3Q3G - chains C and D of the 3 polymer chains in the assembly; structure by X-ray diffraction, 2.70 A resolution.

Chain C:
Name: Antibody Light Chain
Source organism: Mus musculus
Notes: antibody fragment or engineered binder
Chain sequence (220 residues; row label = number of the first residue in the row):
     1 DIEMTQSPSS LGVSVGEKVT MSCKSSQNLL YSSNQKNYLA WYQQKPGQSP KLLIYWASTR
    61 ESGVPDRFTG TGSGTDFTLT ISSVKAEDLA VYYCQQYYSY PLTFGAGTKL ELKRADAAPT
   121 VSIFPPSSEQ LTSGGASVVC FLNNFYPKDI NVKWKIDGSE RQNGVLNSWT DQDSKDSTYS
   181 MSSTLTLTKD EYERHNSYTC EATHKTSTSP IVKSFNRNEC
Disulfide bonds: Cys23-Cys94, Cys140-Cys200

Chain D:
Name: Antibody Heavy chain
Source organism: Mus musculus
Notes: antibody fragment or engineered binder
Chain sequence (224 residues; row label = number of the first residue in the row):
     3 QVQLQQSGAE LVKPGASVKL SCTPSGFNIK DIYMQWVKQR PEQGLEWIGR IDPANDKTKY
    63 DPKFQGKATI TADTSSNTAY LQLSSLTSED TAVYYCASEG HYGYDGYAMD YWGQGTTVTV
   123 SSAKTTPPSV YPLAPGSAAQ TNSMVTLGCL VKGYFPEPVT VTWNSGSLSS GVHTFPAVLQ
   183 SDLYTLSSSV TVPSSPRPSE TVTCNVAHPA SSTKVDKKIV PRDC
Disulfide bonds: Cys24-Cys98, Cys151-Cys206
Bound ions: Ca2+: Asp107 (shared with 3 residues of chain G)

How chain C and chain D interact:
Pairs across the interface - 92 pairs, chain C then chain D:
  Tyr31(C) - Asp107(D)
  Lys36(C) - Tyr106(D)
  Tyr38(C) - Asp107(D)  hydrogen bond (side chain-backbone)
  Ala40(C) - Ala110(D)  hydrophobic
  Tyr42(C) - Ala110(D)
  Tyr42(C) - Met111(D)  hydrogen bond (side chain-backbone)
  Tyr42(C) - Trp114(D)
  Gln44(C) - Gln41(D)  hydrogen bond
  Gln44(C) - Tyr97(D)  hydrogen bond
  Gln48(C) - Tyr97(D)
  Ser49(C) - Tyr97(D)
  Ser49(C) - Gly115(D)  hydrogen bond (side chain-backbone)
  Pro50(C) - Leu47(D)  hydrophobic
  Pro50(C) - Trp114(D)
  Leu52(C) - Ala110(D)  hydrophobic
  Leu52(C) - Met111(D)
  Leu52(C) - Asp112(D)
  Tyr55(C) - Tyr109(D)
  Tyr55(C) - Ala110(D)  hydrophobic
  Trp56(C) - Tyr106(D)  hydrophobic
  Trp56(C) - Gly108(D)
  Trp56(C) - Tyr109(D)
  Glu61(C) - Asp112(D)
  Tyr93(C) - Gln41(D)  hydrogen bond
  Tyr93(C) - Gln45(D)
  Tyr93(C) - Gly46(D)
  Tyr93(C) - Leu47(D)  hydrophobic
  Gln95(C) - Met111(D)
  Tyr97(C) - Tyr109(D)
  Tyr97(C) - Ala110(D)
  Tyr100(C) - Trp49(D)  hydrophobic
  Tyr100(C) - Arg52(D)  hydrogen bond
  Tyr100(C) - Lys61(D)
  Pro101(C) - Trp49(D)  hydrophobic
  Pro101(C) - Asp63(D)
  Leu102(C) - Gln37(D)
  Leu102(C) - Trp49(D)
  Leu102(C) - Met111(D)  hydrophobic
  Phe104(C) - Leu47(D)
  Phe104(C) - Met111(D)  hydrophobic
  Lys109(C) - Glu44(D)  salt bridge
  Ser122(C) - Thr148(D)
  Phe124(C) - Leu135(D)
  Phe124(C) - Ala136(D)
  Phe124(C) - Pro137(D)
  Phe124(C) - Thr148(D)
  Pro125(C) - Ala136(D)
  Pro125(C) - Arg224(D)
  Pro126(C) - Arg224(D)  hydrogen bond (backbone-side chain)
  Ser127(C) - Tyr133(D)
  Ser127(C) - Pro134(D)
  Glu129(C) - Tyr133(D)
  Glu129(C) - Pro134(D)
  Glu129(C) - Lys219(D)  salt bridge
  Gln130(C) - Tyr133(D)
  Gln130(C) - Lys154(D)
  Ser133(C) - Tyr133(D)  hydrogen bond
  Ser137(C) - Lys154(D)
  Val139(C) - Leu135(D)  hydrophobic
  Phe141(C) - Leu135(D)  hydrophobic
  Phe141(C) - Thr148(D)
  Phe141(C) - Gly150(D)
  Phe141(C) - Phe177(D)  hydrophobic
  Phe141(C) - Ser189(D)
  Phe141(C) - Ser190(D)
  Phe141(C) - Ser191(D)
  Asn143(C) - Thr148(D)
  Asn143(C) - His175(D)  hydrogen bond
  Asn143(C) - Phe177(D)
  Asn143(C) - Ser191(D)  hydrogen bond
  Asn144(C) - His175(D)
  Leu166(C) - Val180(D)  hydrophobic
  Leu166(C) - Gln182(D)
  Asn167(C) - Val180(D)
  Ser168(C) - Phe177(D)
  Ser168(C) - Pro178(D)  hydrogen bond (side chain-backbone)
  Ser168(C) - Val180(D)
  Trp169(C) - Pro178(D)
  Thr170(C) - Thr176(D)
  Thr170(C) - Phe177(D)
  Asp171(C) - Glu44(D)
  Ser180(C) - His175(D)  hydrogen bond
  Ser180(C) - Phe177(D)
  Met181(C) - Phe177(D)
  Ser182(C) - Phe177(D)
  Ser182(C) - Ser189(D)  hydrogen bond
  Thr186(C) - Gln182(D)  hydrogen bond
  Glu219(C) - Ser139(D)  hydrogen bond (backbone-side chain)
  Glu219(C) - Ala140(D)
  Cys220(C) - Ser139(D)  hydrogen bond (backbone-side chain)
  Cys220(C) - Asp225(D)
  Cys220(C) - Cys226(D)  disulfide
Also at the interface, not in a pair above, chain C (50 interface residues in all): Asp1, Lys51, Ile123, Ser128
Also at the interface, not in a pair above, chain D (53 interface residues in all): Tyr35, Val39, Pro64, Lys65, Glu101, Gln116, Gly138, Leu149, Leu152, Leu181
Inter-chain disulfides: Cys220(C)-Cys226(D)

Overview:
50 residues of chain C face 53 of chain D across their interface, with 1 disulfide bond, 17 hydrogen bonds and
2 salt bridges. Among the polar pairs are Lys109(C)-Glu44(D), Glu129(C)-Lys219(D) and Tyr38(C)-Asp107(D).
Here chain C is Antibody Light Chain and chain D is Antibody Heavy chain, both from Mus musculus. Entry 3Q3G
(Crystal Structure of A-domain in complex with antibody) was determined by X-ray diffraction together with
3QA3 from the same study.
